7P4H - chains A and B; structure by X-ray diffraction, 2.10 A resolution.

# Chain A (and B)
Molecule: Amine oxidase [flavin-containing] B
Organism: Homo sapiens
Notes: EC 1.4.3.4; chain B of this document is another copy of the same molecule, construct and numbering; everything in this record applies to it too
UniProt: P27338 (AOFB_HUMAN); residues 1-520 here = UniProt positions 1-520
Amino-acid sequence (520 residues; numbered 1 to 520; the number before each row is that of its first residue):
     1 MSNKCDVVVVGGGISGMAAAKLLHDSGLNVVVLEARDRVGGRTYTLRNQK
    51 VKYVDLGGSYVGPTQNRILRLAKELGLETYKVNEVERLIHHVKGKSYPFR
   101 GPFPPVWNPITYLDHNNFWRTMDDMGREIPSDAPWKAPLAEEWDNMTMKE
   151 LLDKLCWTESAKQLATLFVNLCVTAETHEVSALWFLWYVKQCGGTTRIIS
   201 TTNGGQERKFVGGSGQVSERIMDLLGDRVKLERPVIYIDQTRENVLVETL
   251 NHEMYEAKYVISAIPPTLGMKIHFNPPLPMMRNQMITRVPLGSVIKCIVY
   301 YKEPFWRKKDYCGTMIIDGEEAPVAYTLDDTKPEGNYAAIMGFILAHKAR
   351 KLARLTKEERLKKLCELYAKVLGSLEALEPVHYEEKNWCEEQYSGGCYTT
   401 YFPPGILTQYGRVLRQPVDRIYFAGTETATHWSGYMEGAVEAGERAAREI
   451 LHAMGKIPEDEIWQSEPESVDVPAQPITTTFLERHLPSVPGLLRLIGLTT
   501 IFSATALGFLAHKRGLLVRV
Disordered / not traced: 1-2, 502-520 (chain B: 1-2, 497-520)
Swiss-Prot annotation at these positions:
  - site (Important for catalytic activity): Cys156, Cys365, His382
  - modified residue: Ser2 (N-acetylserine), Lys52 (N6-acetyllysine), Cys397 (S-8alpha-FAD cysteine)
  - mutagenesis: Cys5 (C5S: No loss of activity), Cys156 (C156S: Complete loss of activity), Thr158 (T158A: Dramatic loss of activity), Cys172 (C172S: No loss of activity), Cys192 (C192S: No loss of activity), Ile199 (I199F: Alters specificity towards synthetic inhibitors), Cys297 (C297S: No loss of activity), Cys312 (C312S: No loss of activity), Cys365 (C365S: Complete loss of activity), His382 (H382R: Significant loss of activity), Lys386 (K386M: No loss of activity), Cys389 (C389A: Complete loss of activity; C389S: No loss of activity), 2 further mutagenesis entries in UniProt
Covalently attached groups: flavin-adenine dinucleotide (FAD) linked to Cys397
Residues lining bound ligands:
  - 5IH (3,4-dimethyl-7-[[(3S)-piperidin-3-yl]methoxy]chromen-2-one): Tyr60, Pro102, Pro104, Trp119, Leu164, Leu167, Phe168, Leu171, Cys172, Ile198, Ile199, Gln206, Ile316, Tyr326, Phe343, Tyr398, Tyr435
  - C15 (N-dodecyl-N,N-dimethyl-3-ammonio-1-propanesulfonate): Asp153, Lys154, Cys156, Trp157
  - FAD (flavin-adenine dinucleotide): Val10, Gly11, Gly12, Gly13, Ile14, Ser15, Gly16, Leu33, Glu34, Ala35, Arg36, Gly40, Gly41, Arg42, Thr43, Leu56, Gly57, Gly58, Ser59, Tyr60, Arg233, Pro234, Val235, Ala263, Ile264, Pro265, Leu268, Ile272, Val294, Lys296, Phe343, Trp388, Tyr393, Tyr398, Gly425, Thr426, Glu427, Gly434, Tyr435, Met436, Ala439
Reported in the primary citation:
  - binding site for 5IH: Phe343

# Chain A / chain B interface
Contacting residue pairs (89; chain A residue first):
  Asn145(A) with Lys149(B); His178(B), hydrogen bond
  Lys149(A) with Asn145(B)
  Glu150(A) with Glu150(B)
  His178(A) with Asn145(B), hydrogen bond; Pro404(B); Gly405(B)
  Glu179(A) with Pro404(B)
  Val235(A) with His273(B)
  Ile236(A) with Ile236(B), hydrophobic; His273(B)
  Tyr237(A) with Leu250(B), hydrophobic
  Glu248(A) with His252(B), salt bridge
  Leu250(A) with Tyr237(B), hydrophobic; His273(B)
  His252(A) with Glu248(B), salt bridge; His252(B)
  Thr267(A) with Met270(B)
  Leu268(A) with Met270(B), hydrophobic
  Met270(A) with Thr267(B); Leu268(B), hydrophobic; Met270(B), hydrophobic; Lys271(B), hydrogen bond (backbone-side chain)
  Lys271(A) with Met270(B), hydrogen bond (side chain-backbone); Ile272(B), hydrogen bond (side chain-backbone); His273(B), hydrogen bond (backbone-side chain)
  Ile272(A) with Lys271(B), hydrogen bond (backbone-side chain)
  His273(A) with Val235(B); Ile236(B); Lys271(B), hydrogen bond (side chain-backbone); Gln392(B); Tyr393(B), hydrogen bond
  Phe274(A) with Gln392(B), hydrogen bond (backbone-side chain)
  Met280(A) with Ala353(B), hydrophobic; Asn387(B); Cys389(B), hydrophobic; Glu390(B)
  Met281(A) with Arg350(B)
  Asn283(A) with Cys389(B), hydrogen bond (side chain-backbone); Glu390(B); Glu391(B), hydrogen bond (side chain-backbone); Gln392(B)
  Gln284(A) with Leu291(B), hydrogen bond (side chain-backbone); Gly292(B), hydrogen bond (side chain-backbone); Ser293(B), hydrogen bond; Cys389(B), hydrogen bond; Gly395(B), hydrogen bond (side chain-backbone); Gly396(B)
  Thr287(A) with Thr287(B); Pro290(B)
  Arg288(A) with Pro290(B); Leu291(B), hydrogen bond (side chain-backbone); Ser293(B); Tyr401(B)
  Pro290(A) with Thr287(B); Arg288(B)
  Leu291(A) with Gln284(B); Arg288(B), hydrogen bond (backbone-side chain)
  Gly292(A) with Gln284(B), hydrogen bond (backbone-side chain)
  Ser293(A) with Gln284(B), hydrogen bond; Arg288(B); Tyr410(B)
  His347(A) with Gln409(B)
  Arg350(A) with Met281(B); Arg288(B); Gln409(B), hydrogen bond; Tyr410(B), hydrogen bond
  Ala353(A) with Met280(B), hydrophobic
  Asn387(A) with Met280(B), hydrogen bond
  Cys389(A) with Met280(B), hydrophobic; Asn283(B), hydrogen bond (backbone-side chain); Gln284(B), hydrogen bond
  Glu390(A) with Asn283(B)
  Glu391(A) with Asn283(B), hydrogen bond (backbone-side chain)
  Gln392(A) with His273(B); Phe274(B), hydrogen bond (side chain-backbone); Asn283(B)
  Tyr393(A) with His273(B), hydrogen bond
  Gly395(A) with Gln284(B), hydrogen bond (backbone-side chain)
  Gly396(A) with Gln284(B)
  Tyr401(A) with Arg288(B)
  Pro404(A) with His178(B); Glu179(B); Pro404(B), hydrophobic
  Gly405(A) with His178(B)
  Gln409(A) with His347(B); Arg350(B), hydrogen bond
  Tyr410(A) with Ser293(B); Arg350(B)
Other interface residues (no listed pair), chain A (50 interface residues in all): Thr147, Pro234, Pro277, Leu278, Val289, Ile406
Other interface residues (no listed pair), chain B (49 interface residues in all): Thr147, Pro234, Pro277, Val289, Ile406

# In short
The interface between chain A and chain B involves 50 residues on one side and 49 on the other; the contacts
include 31 hydrogen bonds and 2 salt bridges. Among the polar pairs are Glu248(A)-His252(B),
Asn145(A)-His178(B) and Met270(A)-Lys271(B). Bound to chain A: compound 5IH and compound C15. From the paper:
a binding site for 5IH at Phe343(A).
Both chains are Amine oxidase [flavin-containing] B (Homo sapiens). Entry 7P4H (Crystal Structure of Monoamine
Oxidase B in complex with inhibitor (+)-2) was determined by X-ray diffraction (same publication as 7P4F, 7QAK
and 7QB4).
